Entry 1VZQ (X-ray diffraction, 1.54 A resolution); this record covers chains H and L of the 3 polymer chains in the assembly.

[Chain H]
Molecule: Thrombin heavy
Organism: Homo sapiens
Notes: EC 3.4.21.5; fragment: serine protease domain, residues 364-620
Reference sequence: P00734 (THRB_HUMAN); aligned to UniProt positions 364-612 over residues 16-244 (the alignment contains insertions or deletions, so no single offset holds)
Sequence (250 residues; each row starts with the number of its first residue; note: 13 numbers in that range are skipped by the numbering (no residue carries them; nothing is unmodelled there); a row labelled like 60A-60I holds insertion residues (60A, then the next letters in order)):
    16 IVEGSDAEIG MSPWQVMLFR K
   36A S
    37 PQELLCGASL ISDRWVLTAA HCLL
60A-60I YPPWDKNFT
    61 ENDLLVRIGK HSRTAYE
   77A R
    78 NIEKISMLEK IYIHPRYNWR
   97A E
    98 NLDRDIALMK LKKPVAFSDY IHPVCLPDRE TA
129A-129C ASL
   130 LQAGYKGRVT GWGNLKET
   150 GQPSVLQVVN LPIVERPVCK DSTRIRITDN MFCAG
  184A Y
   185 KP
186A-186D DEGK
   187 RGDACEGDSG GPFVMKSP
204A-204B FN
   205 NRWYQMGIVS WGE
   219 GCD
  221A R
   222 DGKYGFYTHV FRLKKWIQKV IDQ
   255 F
Cystine bridges: Cys42-Cys58, Cys168-Cys182, Cys191-Cys220
Ion coordination: Ca2+: Lys169, Thr172, Phe204A; Na+: Arg221A, Lys224
Small-molecule neighbours: SHY (4-[(3as,4r,7r,8as,8br)-2-(1,3-benzodioxol-5-ylmethyl)-7-hydroxy-1,3-dioxodecahydropyrrolo[3,4-a]pyrrolizin-4-yl]benzenecarboximidamide): His57, Tyr60A, Trp60D, Lys60F, Trp96, Glu97A, Asn98, Leu99, Ile174, Asp189, Ala190, Glu192, Ser195, Val213, Ser214, Trp215, Gly216, Gly219, Cys220, Gly226
UniProt features mapped onto this chain:
  - active site (Charge relay system): His57, Asp102
  - glycosylation: Asn60G (N-linked (GlcNAc...) (complex) asparagine)

[Chain L]
Molecule: Thrombin light
Organism: Homo sapiens
Notes: EC 3.4.21.5
Reference sequence: P00734 (THRB_HUMAN); aligned to UniProt positions 334-347 over residues 1-14 (the alignment contains insertions or deletions, so no single offset holds)
Sequence (27 residues; row label = number of the first residue in the row; a row labelled like 14A-14K holds insertion residues (14A, then the next letters in order)):
    1B A
    1A D
     1 CGLRPLFEKK SLED
14A-14K KTERELLESYI

[Chain H / chain L interface]
Cross-chain cystine bridges: Cys122(H)-Cys1(L)
Pairs across the interface (58; chain H residue first):
  Glu23(H) - Phe7(L)
  Glu23(H) - Asp14(L)
  Glu23(H) - Lys14A(L)  hydrogen bond (side chain-backbone)
  Ile24(H) - Phe7(L)
  Gly25(H) - Arg4(L)
  Gly25(H) - Phe7(L)
  Met26(H) - Arg4(L)  hydrogen bond (backbone-side chain)
  Met26(H) - Phe7(L)
  Met26(H) - Asp14(L)
  Pro28(H) - Arg4(L)
  Trp29(H) - Gly2(L)
  Trp29(H) - Arg4(L)
  Ser115(H) - Pro5(L)
  Asp116(H) - Pro5(L)
  Asp116(H) - Leu6(L)
  His119(H) - Asp1A(L)  salt bridge
  His119(H) - Leu3(L)  hydrogen bond (side chain-backbone)
  His119(H) - Pro5(L)
  Pro120(H) - Cys1(L)
  Pro120(H) - Gly2(L)  hydrogen bond (backbone-backbone)
  Val121(H) - Cys1(L)
  Cys122(H) - Cys1(L)  disulfide
  Cys122(H) - Gly2(L)
  Gly133(H) - Ser14I(L)
  Tyr134(H) - Ser14I(L)
  Tyr134(H) - Tyr14J(L)  hydrophobic
  Tyr134(H) - Ile14K(L)  hydrogen bond (side chain-backbone)
  Lys135(H) - Glu14E(L)  salt bridge
  Lys135(H) - Leu14F(L)
  Lys135(H) - Ser14I(L)  hydrogen bond (backbone-side chain)
  Lys135(H) - Tyr14J(L)  hydrogen bond (backbone-side chain)
  Gly136(H) - Leu14F(L)
  Arg137(H) - Arg4(L)
  Arg137(H) - Asp14(L)  salt bridge
  Arg137(H) - Thr14B(L)  hydrogen bond
  Arg137(H) - Glu14C(L)
  Asn159(H) - Thr14B(L)  hydrogen bond
  Asn159(H) - Glu14E(L)  hydrogen bond
  Asn159(H) - Leu14F(L)
  Tyr184A(H) - Glu14E(L)  hydrogen bond
  Met201(H) - Tyr14J(L)  hydrophobic
  Lys202(H) - Glu8(L)  salt bridge
  Lys202(H) - Glu14C(L)  salt bridge
  Lys202(H) - Tyr14J(L)  hydrogen bond (backbone-side chain)
  Pro204(H) - Leu14G(L)  hydrophobic
  Pro204(H) - Tyr14J(L)
  Asn205(H) - Leu3(L)
  Asn205(H) - Glu8(L)
  Arg206(H) - Cys1(L)  hydrogen bond (side chain-backbone)
  Arg206(H) - Asp1A(L)
  Arg206(H) - Ala1B(L)  hydrogen bond (side chain-backbone)
  Arg206(H) - Gly2(L)
  Arg206(H) - Leu3(L)
  Trp207(H) - Gly2(L)  hydrogen bond (backbone-backbone)
  Trp207(H) - Arg4(L)
  Trp207(H) - Glu8(L)  hydrogen bond
  Trp207(H) - Asp14(L)
  Trp207(H) - Leu14F(L)  hydrophobic
Also at the interface, not in a pair above, chain H (26 interface residues in all): Tyr117

[Summary]
Chain H and chain L form an interface of 26 and 20 residues respectively; the contacts include 1 disulfide
bond, 16 hydrogen bonds and 5 salt bridges. Polar contacts include His119(H)-Asp1A(L), Lys135(H)-Glu14E(L) and
Arg137(H)-Asp14(L). Bound to chain H: compound SHY.
Here chain H is Thrombin heavy and chain L is Thrombin light, both from Homo sapiens. Entry 1VZQ (Complex of
thrombin with designed inhibitor 7165) was determined by X-ray diffraction.
